Entry 3HJW (X-ray diffraction, 2.35 A resolution); this record covers chains B and C of the 5 polymer chains in the assembly.

# Chain B
Molecule: Ribosome biogenesis protein Nop10
Organism: Pyrococcus furiosus
UniProt: Q8U1R4 (NOP10_PYRFU); residues 3-55 here = UniProt positions 3-55
Amino-acid sequence (53 residues; each row starts with the number of its first residue):
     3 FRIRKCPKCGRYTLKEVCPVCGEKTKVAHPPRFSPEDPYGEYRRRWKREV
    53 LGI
Bound ions: Zn2+: C8, C20, C23

# Chain C
Molecule: 50S ribosomal protein L7Ae
Organism: Pyrococcus furiosus
UniProt: Q8U160 (RL7A_PYRFU); residues 4-123 here correspond to UniProt positions 3-122 (UniProt number = residue number - 1)
Amino-acid sequence (120 residues; each row starts with the number of its first residue):
     4 KPSYVKFEVPKELAEKALQAVEIARDTGKIRKGTNETTKAVERGQAKLVI
    54 IAEDVDPEEIVAHLPPLCEEKEIPYIYVPSKKELGAAAGIEVAAASVAII
   104 EPGKARDLVEEIAMKVKELM

# Interface between chain B and chain C
Pairs across the interface - 19 pairs, chain B then chain C:
  K28(B) - D59(C)
  V29(B) - D59(C)  hydrogen bond (backbone-side chain)
  P33(B) - P60(C)  hydrophobic
  P33(B) - E62(C)
  Y41(B) - T41(C)
  Y41(B) - K42(C)  hydrogen bond
  Y41(B) - E45(C)  hydrogen bond
  Y41(B) - H66(C)
  Y44(B) - H66(C)
  Y44(B) - P69(C)
  Y44(B) - L70(C)
  Y44(B) - E73(C)  hydrogen bond
  W48(B) - S6(C)  hydrogen bond
  W48(B) - Y7(C)
  W48(B) - K9(C)
  W48(B) - E61(C)
  W48(B) - A65(C)  hydrophobic
  E51(B) - K9(C)  salt bridge
  V52(B) - S6(C)
Interface residues without a listed pair, chain B (12 interface residues in all): R6, R45, R47, K49

# Summary
Chain B and chain C form an interface of 12 and 15 residues respectively; the contacts include 5 hydrogen
bonds and 1 salt bridge. Polar contacts include E51(B)-K9(C), V29(B)-D59(C) and Y41(B)-K42(C). C8(B), C20(B)
and C23(B) coordinate Zn2+.
Chain B is Ribosome biogenesis protein Nop10 and chain C is 50S ribosomal protein L7Ae, both from Pyrococcus
furiosus; the structure, Structure of a functional ribonucleoprotein pseudouridine synthase bound to a
substrate RNA, was determined by X-ray diffraction, deposited together with 3HJY.
